PDB entry 2Q7C | X-ray diffraction, 2.00 A resolution | chains A and B of the 3 polymer chains in the assembly

== Chain A (and B) ==
Protein: fusion protein between yeast variant GCN4 and HIVgp41
Notes: chain B of this document is another copy of the same molecule, construct and numbering; everything in this record applies to it too
UniProt: A3F986 (A3F986_9HIV1); residues 28-45 here correspond to UniProt positions 566-583 (UniProt number = residue number + 538)
Sequence (46 residues; row label = number of the first residue in the row; numbering starts at 0):
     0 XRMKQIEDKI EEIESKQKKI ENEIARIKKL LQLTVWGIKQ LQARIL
Modified positions: ACE (acetyl group) at position 0

== How chain A and chain B interact ==
Residue-residue contacts - 35 pairs, chain A then chain B:
  Arg-1(A) with Met-2(B); Lys-3(B); Glu-6(B), salt bridge
  Met-2(A) with Met-2(B), hydrophobic
  Ile-5(A) with Met-2(B), hydrophobic; Ile-5(B), hydrophobic; Ile-9(B), hydrophobic
  Lys-8(A) with Ile-9(B); Glu-13(B), salt bridge
  Ile-9(A) with Ile-9(B), hydrophobic
  Ile-12(A) with Ile-9(B), hydrophobic; Ile-12(B), hydrophobic; Glu-13(B); Gln-16(B), hydrogen bond (backbone-side chain)
  Lys-15(A) with Gln-16(B); Glu-20(B), salt bridge
  Gln-16(A) with Gln-16(B)
  Ile-19(A) with Gln-16(B); Ile-19(B), hydrophobic; Ile-23(B), hydrophobic
  Glu-22(A) with Lys-27(B), salt bridge
  Ile-26(A) with Ile-23(B), hydrophobic; Ile-26(B), hydrophobic; Lys-27(B); Leu-30(B), hydrophobic
  Leu-29(A) with Leu-30(B), hydrophobic; Val-34(B), hydrophobic
  Leu-30(A) with Leu-30(B), hydrophobic
  Thr-33(A) with Val-34(B); Ile-37(B)
  Ile-37(A) with Ile-37(B), hydrophobic
  Leu-40(A) with Ile-44(B), hydrophobic
  Arg-43(A) with Ile-44(B); Leu-45(B)
  Ile-44(A) with Ile-44(B), hydrophobic
Also at the interface, not in a pair above, chain A (19 interface residues in all): Ile-23
Also at the interface, not in a pair above, chain B (20 interface residues in all): Leu-40, Gln-41

== Overview ==
Chain A and chain B form an interface of 19 and 20 residues respectively, with 1 hydrogen bond and 4 salt
bridges. Polar contacts include Arg-1(A)/Glu-6(B), Lys-8(A)/Glu-13(B) and Lys-15(A)/Glu-20(B).
Chain A and chain B are both fusion protein between yeast variant GCN4 and HIVgp41; the structure, Crystal
structure of IQN17, was determined by X-ray diffraction, deposited together with 1CZQ, 2Q3I and 2Q5U.
